PDB entry 8VZL | X-ray diffraction, 2.41 A resolution | chains A and D of the 4 polymer chains in the assembly

[Chain A]
Protein: DNA ligase 1
From: Homo sapiens
Notes: EC 6.5.1.1
Reference sequence: P18858 (DNLI1_HUMAN); residue numbers follow UniProt; this construct covers 261-918
Amino-acid sequence (669 residues; each row starts with the number of its first residue):
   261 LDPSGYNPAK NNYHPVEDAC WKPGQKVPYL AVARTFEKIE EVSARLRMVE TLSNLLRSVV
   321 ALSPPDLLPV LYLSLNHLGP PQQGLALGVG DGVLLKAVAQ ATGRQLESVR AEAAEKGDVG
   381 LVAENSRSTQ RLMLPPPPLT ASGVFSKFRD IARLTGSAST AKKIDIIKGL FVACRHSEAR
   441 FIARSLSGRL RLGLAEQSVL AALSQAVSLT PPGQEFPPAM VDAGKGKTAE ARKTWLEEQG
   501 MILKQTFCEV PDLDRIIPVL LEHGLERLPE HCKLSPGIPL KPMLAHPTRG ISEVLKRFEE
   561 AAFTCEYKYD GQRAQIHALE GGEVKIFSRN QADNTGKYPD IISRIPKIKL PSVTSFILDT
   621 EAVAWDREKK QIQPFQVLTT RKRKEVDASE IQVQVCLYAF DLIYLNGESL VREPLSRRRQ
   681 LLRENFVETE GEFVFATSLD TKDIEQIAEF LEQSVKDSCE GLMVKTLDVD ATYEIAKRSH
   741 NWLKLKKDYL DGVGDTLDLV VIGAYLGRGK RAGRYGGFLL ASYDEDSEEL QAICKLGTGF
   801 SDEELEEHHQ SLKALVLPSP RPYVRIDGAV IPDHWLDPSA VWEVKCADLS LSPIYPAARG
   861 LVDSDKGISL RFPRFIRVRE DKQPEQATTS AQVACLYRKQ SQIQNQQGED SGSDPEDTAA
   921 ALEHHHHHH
Not modelled in the structure: 907-929
Construct notes: conflict Ala346 (Glu in P18858), Ala592 (Glu in P18858); expression tag (919-929)
Residues lining bound ligands: adenosine monophosphate (AMP): Glu566, Tyr567, Lys568, Tyr569, Arg573, Glu621, Phe660, Met723, Lys725, Trp742, Lys744, Lys746
Reported in the primary citation:
  - binding site for the 11-nt DNA/RNA hybrid strand: Asp570, Arg871
  - catalytic residues: Lys568 (citing earlier work)

[Chain D]
Molecule: 18-nt DNA strand
Sequence (18 nucleotides; numbered 1 to 18; the number before each row is that of its first residue):
     1 GTCCGACCAC GCATCAGC

[Chain A / chain D interface]
Contacting residue pairs (61; chain A residue first):
  Arg305(A) - DT2(D)  hydrogen bond to the base
  Arg305(A) - DC3(D)  hydrogen bond to the sugar
  Thr415(A) - DC15(D)  phosphate contact
  Gly416(A) - DC15(D)  hydrogen bond to the phosphate
  Ser417(A) - DA16(D)  phosphate contact
  Ala418(A) - DA16(D)  hydrogen bond to the phosphate
  Ser419(A) - DC15(D)  sugar contact
  Ser419(A) - DA16(D)  hydrogen bond to the phosphate
  Thr420(A) - DC15(D)  phosphate contact
  Thr420(A) - DA16(D)  hydrogen bond to the phosphate
  Arg449(A) - DC7(D)  salt bridge to the phosphate
  Arg451(A) - DA6(D)  salt bridge to the phosphate
  Leu452(A) - DG5(D)  hydrogen bond to the phosphate
  Gly453(A) - DC4(D)  sugar contact
  Gly453(A) - DG5(D)  hydrogen bond to the phosphate
  Leu454(A) - DC4(D)  phosphate contact
  Leu454(A) - DG5(D)  phosphate contact
  Ala455(A) - DC4(D)  hydrogen bond to the phosphate
  Ala455(A) - DG5(D)  phosphate contact
  Glu456(A) - DC4(D)  phosphate contact
  Gln457(A) - DC3(D)  phosphate contact
  Gln457(A) - DC4(D)  hydrogen bond to the phosphate
  Ser458(A) - DC3(D)  phosphate contact
  Ser458(A) - DC4(D)  hydrogen bond to the phosphate
  Gln636(A) - DC10(D)  phosphate contact
  Gln636(A) - DG11(D)  hydrogen bond to the phosphate
  Thr639(A) - DG11(D)  sugar contact
  Thr639(A) - DC12(D)  sugar contact
  Thr640(A) - DC12(D)  phosphate contact
  Arg641(A) - DC12(D)  sugar contact
  Lys642(A) - DC12(D)  phosphate contact
  Lys642(A) - DA13(D)  phosphate contact
  Arg643(A) - DC12(D)  phosphate contact
  Arg643(A) - DA13(D)  hydrogen bond to the phosphate
  Lys644(A) - DA13(D)  phosphate contact
  Arg738(A) - DT2(D)  salt bridge to the phosphate
  Ser739(A) - DC3(D)  phosphate contact
  Gly767(A) - DC7(D)  phosphate contact
  Arg768(A) - DA6(D)  phosphate contact
  Arg768(A) - DC7(D)  hydrogen bond to the phosphate
  Gly769(A) - DA6(D)  phosphate contact
  Lys770(A) - DG5(D)  hydrogen bond to the base
  Lys770(A) - DA6(D)  hydrogen bond to the phosphate
  Arg771(A) - DA6(D)  phosphate contact
  Gly776(A) - DC7(D)  sugar contact
  Cys794(A) - DA9(D)  phosphate contact
  Lys795(A) - DC8(D)  salt bridge to the phosphate
  Lys795(A) - DA9(D)  salt bridge to the phosphate
  Gly797(A) - DC7(D)  sugar contact
  Gly797(A) - DC8(D)  sugar contact
  Ser850(A) - DA9(D)  hydrogen bond to the phosphate
  Ser850(A) - DC10(D)  hydrogen bond to the phosphate
  Leu851(A) - DC10(D)  phosphate contact
  Ser852(A) - DC10(D)  hydrogen bond to the phosphate
  Pro853(A) - DC10(D)  phosphate contact
  Pro853(A) - DG11(D)  phosphate contact
  Tyr855(A) - DA9(D)  hydrogen bond to the phosphate
  Tyr855(A) - DC10(D)  phosphate contact
  Ser869(A) - DA9(D)  hydrogen bond to the phosphate
  Ser869(A) - DC10(D)  phosphate contact
  Leu870(A) - DA9(D)  sugar contact
Other interface residues (no listed pair), chain A (47 interface residues in all): Ala421, Leu796, Thr798, Ile854, Phe872, Pro873
Other interface residues (no listed pair), chain D (15 interface residues in all): DG1

[Summary]
Chain A and chain D form an interface of 47 and 15 residues respectively; the contacts include 21 hydrogen
bonds and 5 salt bridges. Polar contacts include Arg305(A)-DT2(D), Lys770(A)-DG5(D) and Arg305(A)-DC3(D).
Bound to chain A: adenosine monophosphate. From the paper: the catalytic residue Lys568(A); a binding site for
the 11-nt DNA/RNA hybrid strand at Asp570(A) and Arg871(A).
Here chain A is DNA ligase 1 (Homo sapiens) and chain D is an 18-nt DNA strand. Entry 8VZL (DNA Ligase 1
captured with pre-step 3 ligation at the rG:C nicksite) was determined by X-ray diffraction (same publication
as 8VDN, 8VDS, 8VDT and 8VZM).
